5VZU - chains A and B of the 3 polymer chains in the assembly; structure by X-ray diffraction, 2.70 A resolution.

[Chain A]
Protein: S-phase kinase-associated protein 1
Source organism: Homo sapiens
Reference sequence: P63208 (SKP1_HUMAN); residues 1001-1163 here correspond to UniProt positions 1-163 (UniProt number = residue number - 1000)
Amino-acid sequence (149 residues; row label = number of the first residue in the row; note: 14 numbers in that range are skipped by the numbering (no residue carries them; nothing is unmodelled there)):
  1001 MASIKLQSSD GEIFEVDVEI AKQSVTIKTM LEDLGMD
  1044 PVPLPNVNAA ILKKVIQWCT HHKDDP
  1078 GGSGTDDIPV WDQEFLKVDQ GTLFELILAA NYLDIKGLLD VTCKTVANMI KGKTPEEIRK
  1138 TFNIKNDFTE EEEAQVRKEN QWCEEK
Not modelled in the structure: 1001, 1078-1080
Differences from the reference sequence: engineered mutation Ala1002 (Pro2 in P63208)
UniProt features mapped onto this chain:
  - modified residue: Thr1131 (Phosphothreonine)
  - cross-link: Lys1142 (Glycyl lysine isopeptide (Lys-Gly) (interchain with G-Cter in SUMO1))

[Chain B]
Protein: F-box only protein 31
Source organism: Homo sapiens
Reference sequence: Q5XUX0 (FBX31_HUMAN); residues 66-539 here = UniProt positions 66-539
Amino-acid sequence (488 residues; numbered 52 to 539; the number before each row is that of its first residue):
    52 MASWSHPQFE KSGRSLLELP PELLVEIFAS LPGTDLPSLA QVCTKFRRIL HTDTIWRRRC
   112 REEYGVCENL RKLEITGVSC RDVYAKLLHR YRHILGLWQP DIGPYGGLLN VVVDGLFIIG
   172 WMYLPPHDPH VDDPMRFKPL FRIHLMERKA ATVECMYGHK GPHHGHIQIV KKDEFSTKCN
   232 QTDHHRMSGG RQEEFRTWLR EEWGRTLEDI FHEHMQELIL MKFIYTSQYD NCLTYRRIYL
   292 PPSRPDDLIK PGLFKGTYGS HGLEIVMLSF HGRRARGTKI TGDPNIPAGQ QTVEIDLRHR
   352 IQLPDLENQR NFNELSRIVL EVRERVRQEQ QEGGHEAGEG RGRQGPRESQ PSPAQPRAEA
   412 PSKGPDGTPG EDGGEPGDAV AAAEQPAQCG QGQPFVLPVG VSSRNEDYPR TCRMCFYGTG
   472 LIAGHGFTSP ERTPGVFILF DEDRFGFVWL ELKSFSLYSR VQATFRNADA PSPQAFDEML
   532 KNIQSLTS
Not modelled in the structure: 52-62, 384-442
Differences from the reference sequence: expression tag (52-65)
Bound ions: Zn2+: Cys206, His214, Cys230, His236
UniProt features mapped onto this chain:
  - motif: Asp297 to Leu299 (DDL motif)
  - binding site (Zn(2+)): Cys206, His214, Cys230, His236
  - modified residue: Ser278 (Phosphoserine), Thr419 (Phosphothreonine), Ser480 (Phosphoserine)
  - natural variant: Asp334 (D334N: Found in patients with an autosomal dominant neurodevelopmental disorder characterized by developmental delay, hypotonia, intellectual disability, poor speech and spastic cerebral palsy)
  - mutagenesis: Cys206 (C206A/S: Impaired folding, inducing the formation of insoluble aggregates), His214 (H214A/F/N: Impaired folding, inducing the formation of insoluble aggregates), Cys230 (C230A: Impaired folding, inducing the formation of insoluble aggregates), His236 (H236A: Impaired folding, inducing the formation of insoluble aggregates), Ser278 (S278A: Fails to accumulate following gamma-irradiation), Asp297 to Leu299 (Abolished interaction with cyclin-A), Tyr309 (Y309A: Abolished ability to promote ubiquitination of amidated proteins), Ser311 (S311A: Does not affect ability to promote ubiquitination of CCND1), His312 (H312A: Decreased ability to promote ubiquitination of CCND1), Lys330 (K330A: Decreased ability to promote ubiquitination of CCND1), Ile337 (I337D: Abolished ability to promote ubiquitination of amidated proteins), Thr343 (T343V: Abolished ability to promote ubiquitination of amidated proteins), 4 further mutagenesis entries in UniProt
From the paper describing this entry:
  - mutagenesis - H312A, K330A: decreased catalytic activity with Cyclin D1
  - mutagenesis - C206S: decreased binding to Zn2+
  - mutagenesis - C206S, H214F, H214N: unchanged catalytic activity on cyclin D1
  - mutagenesis - C206S, H214F, H214N: decreased expression

[Interface between chain A and chain B]
Contacting residue pairs (61):
  Asp1096(A) with Ser63(B)
  Gly1098(A) with Ser63(B); Arg65(B)
  Thr1099(A) with Ser63(B)
  Phe1101(A) with Arg65(B); Leu67(B), hydrophobic
  Glu1102(A) with Arg65(B), salt bridge
  Leu1105(A) with Arg65(B); Leu70(B), hydrophobic; Pro71(B)
  Asn1108(A) with Leu74(B)
  Leu1116(A) with Glu77(B)
  Asp1117(A) with Glu77(B)
  Cys1120(A) with Ile78(B), hydrophobic
  Ala1124(A) with Ser81(B); Leu82(B)
  Ile1127(A) with Leu82(B), hydrophobic
  Lys1128(A) with Leu82(B); Asp86(B)
  Gly1129(A) with Asp86(B), hydrogen bond (backbone-side chain)
  Lys1130(A) with Ser89(B), hydrogen bond (backbone-side chain)
  Pro1132(A) with Ser89(B); Gln92(B); Val93(B)
  Ile1135(A) with Val93(B), hydrophobic
  Arg1136(A) with Gln92(B), hydrogen bond (side chain-backbone); Val93(B), hydrogen bond (side chain-backbone)
  Phe1139(A) with Leu67(B), hydrophobic
  Ile1141(A) with Val93(B), hydrophobic; Phe97(B), hydrophobic
  Asp1144(A) with Cys94(B); Thr95(B), hydrogen bond
  Phe1145(A) with Ala91(B); Gln92(B); Val93(B); Cys94(B); Thr95(B)
  Glu1149(A) with Arg98(B)
  Gln1152(A) with Arg98(B)
  Val1153(A) with Ala91(B); Gln92(B); Arg98(B)
  Arg1154(A) with Gln92(B)
  Glu1156(A) with Arg98(B), salt bridge; Arg132(B), hydrogen bond (backbone-side chain)
  Asn1157(A) with Pro88(B); Ala91(B); Gln92(B); Arg132(B), hydrogen bond
  Trp1159(A) with Pro88(B), hydrophobic; Arg132(B); Tyr135(B), hydrophobic; Ala136(B), hydrophobic; His140(B), hydrogen bond (backbone-side chain)
  Cys1160(A) with Pro88(B), hydrophobic; His140(B)
  Glu1162(A) with His140(B); Arg141(B), salt bridge; Arg143(B), hydrogen bond (backbone-side chain)
  Lys1163(A) with Arg143(B), hydrogen bond (backbone-side chain); His144(B), hydrogen bond (backbone-side chain)
Also at the interface, not in a pair above, chain A (38 interface residues in all): Gln1097, Ile1104, Val1123, Thr1131, Lys1142, Asn1143
Also at the interface, not in a pair above, chain B (34 interface residues in all): Gly64, Ser66, Leu68, Pro83, Gly84, Leu90, Trp107

[In short]
The interface between chain A and chain B involves 38 residues on one side and 34 on the other; the contacts
include 11 hydrogen bonds and 3 salt bridges. Among the polar pairs are Glu1102(A)-Arg65(B),
Glu1156(A)-Arg98(B) and Glu1162(A)-Arg141(B). The paper reports that C206S, H214F and H214N of chain B reduce
expression; H312A and K330A of chain B reduce catalytic activity with Cyclin D1.
Here chain A is S-phase kinase-associated protein 1 and chain B is F-box only protein 31, both from Homo
sapiens. Entry 5VZU (Crystal structure of the Skp1-FBXO31-cyclin D1 complex) was determined by X-ray
diffraction.
